7QDP - chains C and D of the 8 polymer chains in the assembly; structure by X-ray diffraction, 3.69 A resolution.

[Chain C (and D)]
Name: Fms-related tyrosine kinase 3 ligand
Source organism: Homo sapiens
Notes: chain D of this document is another copy of the same molecule, construct and numbering; everything in this record applies to it too
UniProtKB: P49771 (FLT3L_HUMAN); residues 1-134 here correspond to UniProt positions 27-160 (UniProt number = residue number + 26)
Sequence (155 residues; each row starts with the number of its first residue; numbers below 1 keep their minus sign (Met-20 is residue -20)):
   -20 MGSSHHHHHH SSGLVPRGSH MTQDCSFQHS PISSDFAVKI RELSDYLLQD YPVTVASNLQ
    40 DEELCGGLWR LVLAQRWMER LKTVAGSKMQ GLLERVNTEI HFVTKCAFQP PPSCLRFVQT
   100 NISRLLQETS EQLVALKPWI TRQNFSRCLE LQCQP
Not modelled in the structure: -20 to 1 (chain D: -20 to 0)
Differences from the reference sequence: initiating methionine (-20); expression tag (-19 to 0)
Disulfides: Cys4-Cys85, Cys44-Cys127
Curated features (UniProtKB/Swiss-Prot):
  - glycosylation (N-linked (GlcNAc...) asparagine): Asn100, Asn123

[Chain C / chain D interface]
Contacting residue pairs (36):
  Asp24(C) - Gly65(D)
  Asp24(C) - Ser66(D)
  Asp24(C) - Lys67(D)  salt bridge
  Asp24(C) - Met68(D)  hydrogen bond (backbone-backbone)
  Tyr25(C) - Tyr25(D)  hydrophobic
  Tyr25(C) - Lys67(D)
  Tyr25(C) - Met68(D)
  Leu26(C) - Gly65(D)  hydrogen bond (backbone-backbone)
  Leu27(C) - Leu26(D)  hydrophobic
  Leu27(C) - Tyr30(D)  hydrophobic
  Leu27(C) - Val63(D)
  Leu27(C) - Ala64(D)  hydrophobic
  Leu27(C) - Met68(D)  hydrophobic
  Gln28(C) - Val63(D)  hydrogen bond (backbone-backbone)
  Gln28(C) - Ala64(D)
  Gln28(C) - Gly65(D)
  Asp29(C) - Tyr30(D)  hydrogen bond
  Asp29(C) - Val63(D)
  Tyr30(C) - Leu27(D)  hydrophobic
  Tyr30(C) - Asp29(D)  hydrogen bond
  Tyr30(C) - Tyr30(D)  hydrophobic
  Val63(C) - Leu27(D)
  Val63(C) - Gln28(D)  hydrogen bond (backbone-backbone)
  Val63(C) - Asp29(D)
  Ala64(C) - Leu27(D)  hydrophobic
  Ala64(C) - Gln28(D)
  Gly65(C) - Ser23(D)
  Gly65(C) - Asp24(D)
  Gly65(C) - Leu26(D)  hydrogen bond (backbone-backbone)
  Gly65(C) - Gln28(D)
  Ser66(C) - Asp24(D)
  Lys67(C) - Asp24(D)  hydrogen bond (backbone-backbone)
  Lys67(C) - Tyr25(D)
  Met68(C) - Asp24(D)  hydrogen bond (backbone-backbone)
  Met68(C) - Tyr25(D)
  Met68(C) - Leu27(D)  hydrophobic
Other interface residues (no listed pair), chain C (18 interface residues in all): Ser23, Pro31, Leu60, Leu72, Ile101
Other interface residues (no listed pair), chain D (18 interface residues in all): Arg20, Pro31, Leu60, Leu71

[Overview]
The chain C/chain D interface involves 18 residues from each chain; the contacts include 9 hydrogen bonds and
1 salt bridge. Among the polar pairs are Asp24(C)-Lys67(D), Asp29(C)-Tyr30(D) and Asp24(C)-Met68(D).
Both chains are Fms-related tyrosine kinase 3 ligand (Homo sapiens). Entry 7QDP (Crystal structure of FLT3
T343I in complex with the canonical ligand FL) was determined by X-ray diffraction.
